9EGO - chains A and B of the 5 polymer chains in the assembly; structure by electron microscopy, 3.20 A resolution.

Chain A:
Protein: Guanine nucleotide-binding protein G(i) subunit alpha-1
Organism: Homo sapiens
UniProt: P63096 (GNAI1_HUMAN); residue numbers follow UniProt; this construct covers 1-354
Chain sequence (354 residues; each row starts with the number of its first residue):
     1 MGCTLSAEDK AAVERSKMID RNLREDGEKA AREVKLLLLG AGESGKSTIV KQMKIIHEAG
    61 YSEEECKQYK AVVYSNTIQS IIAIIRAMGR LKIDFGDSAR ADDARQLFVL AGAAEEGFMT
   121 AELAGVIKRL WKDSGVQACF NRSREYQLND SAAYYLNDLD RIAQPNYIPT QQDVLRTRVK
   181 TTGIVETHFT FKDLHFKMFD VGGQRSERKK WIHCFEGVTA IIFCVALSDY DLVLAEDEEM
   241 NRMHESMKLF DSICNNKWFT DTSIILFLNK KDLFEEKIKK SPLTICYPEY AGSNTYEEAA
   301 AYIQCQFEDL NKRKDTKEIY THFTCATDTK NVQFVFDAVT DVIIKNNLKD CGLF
Unresolved in the structure: 1-2, 55-181, 233-239
Curated features (UniProtKB/Swiss-Prot):
  - region: Lys35 to Thr48 (G1 motif), Asp173 to Thr181 (G2 motif), Phe196 to Arg205 (G3 motif), Ile265 to Asp272 (G4 motif), Thr324 to Thr329 (G5 motif)
  - binding site (GTP): Glu43 to Thr48, Ser151, Leu175 to Thr181, Asp200 to Gln204, Asn269 to Asp272, Ala326
  - binding site (Mg(2+)): Ser47, Thr181
  - modified residue: Arg178 (ADP-ribosylarginine), Gln204 (Deamidated glutamine), Cys351 (ADP-ribosylcysteine)
  - lipidation: Gly2 (N-myristoyl glycine), Cys3 (S-palmitoyl cysteine)
  - natural variant: Gly40 (G40C: In NEDHISB; G40R: In NEDHISB), Gly45 (G45D: In NEDHISB), Thr48 (T48I: In NEDHISB; T48K: In NEDHISB), Gln52 (Q52P: In NEDHISB), Ser75 (deletion: In NEDHISB; uncertain significance), Gln172 (deletion: In NEDHISB), Asp173 (D173V: In NEDHISB), Glu186 to Phe189 (deletion: In NEDHISB; uncertain significance), Cys224 (C224Y: In NEDHISB), Lys270 (K270N: In NEDHISB; K270R: In NEDHISB), Asp272 (D272G: In NEDHISB), Ala326 (A326P: In NEDHISB), 1 further natural variant entry in UniProt
  - mutagenesis: Gly42 (G42R: Abolishes switch to an activated conformation and dissociation from beta and gamma subunits upon GTP binding. Abolishes interaction with RGS family members), Glu116 (E116L: Enhances interaction (inactive GDP-bound) with RGS14), Gln147 (Q147L: Enhances interaction (inactive GDP-bound) with RGS14), Glu245 (E245L: Enhances interaction (inactive GDP-bound) with RGS14)

Chain B:
Protein: Guanine nucleotide-binding protein G(I)/G(S)/G(T) subunit beta-1
Organism: Homo sapiens
UniProt: P62873 (GBB1_HUMAN); residue numbers follow UniProt; this construct covers 2-340
Chain sequence (344 residues; numbered -3 to 340; the number before each row is that of its first residue; numbers below 1 keep their minus sign (Pro-3 is residue -3)):
    -3 PGSSGSELDQ LRQEAEQLKN QIRDARKACA DATLSQITNN IDPVGRIQMR TRRTLRGHLA
    57 KIYAMHWGTD SRLLVSASQD GKLIIWDSYT TNKVHAIPLR SSWVMTCAYA PSGNYVACGG
   117 LDNICSIYNL KTREGNVRVS RELAGHTGYL SCCRFLDDNQ IVTSSGDTTC ALWDIETGQQ
   177 TTTFTGHTGD VMSLSLAPDT RLFVSGACDA SAKLWDVREG MCRQTFTGHE SDINAICFFP
   237 NGNAFATGSD DATCRLFDLR ADQELMTYSH DNIICGITSV SFSKSGRLLL AGYDDFNCNV
   297 WDALKADRAG VLAGHDNRVS CLGVTDDGMA VATGSWDSFL KIWN
Unresolved in the structure: -3 to 2
Differences from the reference sequence: expression tag (-3 to 1)
Curated features (UniProtKB/Swiss-Prot):
  - modified residue: Ser2 (N-acetylserine), His266 (Phosphohistidine)
  - natural variant: Leu30 (L30F: In MRD42; uncertain significance), Arg52 (R52G: In MRD42), Gly64 (G64V: In MRD42), Asp76 (D76E: In MRD42; D76G: In MRD42), Gly77 (G77S: In MRD42), Lys78 (K78R: In MRD42), Ile80 (I80N: In MRD42; I80T: In MRD42), His91 (H91R: In MRD42; uncertain significance), Ala92 (A92T: In MRD42), Pro94 (P94S: In MRD42), Leu95 (L95P: In MRD42), Arg96 (R96L: In MRD42), 5 further natural variant entries in UniProt

Interface between chain A and chain B:
Residue-residue contacts (33):
  Ala12(A) - Asn88(B)
  Val13(A) - Asn88(B)
  Arg15(A) - Val90(B)  hydrogen bond (side chain-backbone)
  Ser16(A) - Lys89(B)  hydrogen bond (side chain-backbone)
  Ile19(A) - Lys89(B)
  Ile19(A) - Ala92(B)  hydrophobic
  Asp20(A) - Lys89(B)  salt bridge
  Leu23(A) - Gly53(B)
  Leu23(A) - Leu55(B)
  Leu23(A) - Lys78(B)
  Leu23(A) - Ile80(B)  hydrophobic
  Thr182(A) - Asn119(B)
  Gly183(A) - Leu117(B)
  Gly183(A) - Asn119(B)
  Ile184(A) - Leu117(B)  hydrophobic
  Phe199(A) - Trp99(B)  hydrophobic
  Gln204(A) - Asn119(B)
  Gln204(A) - Gly144(B)
  Gln204(A) - Tyr145(B)
  Ser206(A) - Tyr145(B)
  Glu207(A) - Asp186(B)
  Lys210(A) - Tyr145(B)
  Lys210(A) - Met188(B)
  Lys210(A) - Asp228(B)  salt bridge
  Lys210(A) - Asn230(B)
  Lys210(A) - Asp246(B)  salt bridge
  Trp211(A) - Leu117(B)  hydrophobic
  His213(A) - Lys57(B)  hydrogen bond (backbone-side chain)
  His213(A) - Tyr59(B)
  Cys214(A) - Trp99(B)
  Phe215(A) - Trp99(B)  hydrophobic
  Glu216(A) - Lys57(B)  salt bridge
  Trp258(A) - Arg314(B)
Interface residues without a listed pair, chain A (22 interface residues in all): Gly27
Interface residues without a listed pair, chain B (26 interface residues in all): His91, Met101, Thr143, Gly162, Trp332

In short:
22 residues of chain A face 26 of chain B across their interface, with 3 hydrogen bonds and 4 salt bridges.
Polar contacts include Asp20(A)-Lys89(B), Lys210(A)-Asp228(B) and Lys210(A)-Asp246(B). UniProt lists 24
GTP-binding residues, Mg2+-binding residues Ser47(A) and Thr181(A) and 4 mutagenesis sites on chain A.
Chain A is Guanine nucleotide-binding protein G(i) subunit alpha-1 and chain B is Guanine nucleotide-binding
protein G(I)/G(S)/G(T) subunit beta-1, both from Homo sapiens; the structure, Cannabinoid receptor 1-Gi
complex with novel ligand, was determined by electron microscopy (same publication as 9DGI).
